Entry 5LEM (X-ray diffraction, 2.98 A resolution); this record covers chains A and B of the 3 polymer chains in the assembly.

[Chain A]
Protein: DD_Off7_11_3G124
From: synthetic construct
Sequence (326 residues; each row starts with the number of its first residue):
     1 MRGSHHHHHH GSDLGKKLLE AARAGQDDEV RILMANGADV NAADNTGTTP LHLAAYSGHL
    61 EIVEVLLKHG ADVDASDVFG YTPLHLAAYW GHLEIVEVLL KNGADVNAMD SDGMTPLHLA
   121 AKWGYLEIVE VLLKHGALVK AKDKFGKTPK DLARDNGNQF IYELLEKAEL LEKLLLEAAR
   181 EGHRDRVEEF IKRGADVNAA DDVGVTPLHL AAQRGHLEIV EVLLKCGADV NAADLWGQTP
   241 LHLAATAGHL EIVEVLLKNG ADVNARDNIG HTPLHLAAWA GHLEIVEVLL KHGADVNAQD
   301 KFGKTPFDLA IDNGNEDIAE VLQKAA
Not modelled in the structure: 1-5, 326

[Chain B]
Protein: Maltose-binding periplasmic protein
From: Escherichia coli K-12
Reference sequence: P0AEY0 (MALE_ECO57); residues 3-366 here correspond to UniProt positions 29-392 (UniProt number = residue number + 26)
Sequence (395 residues; numbered -14 to 380; the number before each row is that of its first residue; numbers below 1 keep their minus sign (Met-14 is residue -14)):
   -14 MRGSHHHHHH GSGSMKTEEG NLVIWINGDK GYNGLAEVGK KFEKDTGIKV TVEHPDKLEE
    46 KFPQVAATGD GPDIIFWAHD RFGGYAQSGL LAEITPDKAF QDKLYPFTWD AVRYNGKLIA
   106 YPIAVEALSL IYNKDLLPNP PKTWEEIPAL DKELKAKGKS ALMFNLQEPY FTWPLIAADG
   166 GYAFKYENGK YDIKDVGVDN AGAKAGLTFL VDLIKNKHMN ADTDYSIAEA AFNKGETAMT
   226 INGPWAWSNI DTSKVNYGVT VLPTFKGQPS KPFVGVLSAG INAASPNKEL AKEFLENYLL
   286 TDEGLEAVNK DKPLGAVALK SYEEELAKDP RIAATMENAQ KGEIMPNIPQ MSAFWYAVRT
   346 AVINAASGRQ TVDEALKDAQ TGSGGTPGRP AAKLN
Not modelled in the structure: -14 to 4, 369-380
Sequence notes: initiating methionine (-14); expression tag (-13 to 2, 367-380); conflict Asn6 (Lys32 in P0AEY0)

[How chain A and chain B interact]
Contacting residue pairs - 28 pairs, chain A then chain B:
  Arg23(A) - Asn205(B)
  Thr48(A) - Lys202(B)  hydrogen bond
  Tyr56(A) - Lys140(B)  hydrogen bond
  Tyr56(A) - Lys202(B)
  Val78(A) - Ser352(B)
  Val78(A) - Gly353(B)
  Phe79(A) - Val196(B)  hydrophobic
  Phe79(A) - Lys200(B)
  Phe79(A) - Ala351(B)
  Phe79(A) - Gly353(B)
  Tyr81(A) - Lys200(B)
  Tyr81(A) - Asn201(B)  hydrogen bond
  Leu86(A) - Lys202(B)
  Tyr89(A) - Lys137(B)  hydrogen bond (backbone-side chain)
  Tyr89(A) - Asn201(B)  hydrogen bond
  Tyr89(A) - His203(B)  hydrogen bond
  Trp90(A) - Asp136(B)
  Trp90(A) - Lys137(B)
  Trp90(A) - Lys140(B)
  Trp90(A) - Asn201(B)  hydrogen bond (side chain-backbone)
  Trp90(A) - Lys202(B)
  Trp90(A) - His203(B)
  Asp110(A) - Lys200(B)  salt bridge
  Ser111(A) - Lys200(B)  hydrogen bond
  Asp112(A) - Lys200(B)  salt bridge
  Trp123(A) - Pro133(B)  hydrophobic
  Trp123(A) - Lys137(B)
  Tyr125(A) - Lys137(B)  hydrogen bond
Interface residues without a listed pair, chain A (17 interface residues in all): Asn45, Thr46, Asp77
Interface residues without a listed pair, chain B (16 interface residues in all): Ala134, Ala350, Arg354

[In short]
17 residues of chain A face 16 of chain B across their interface; the contacts include 9 hydrogen bonds and 2
salt bridges. Polar pairs include Asp110(A)-Lys200(B), Asp112(A)-Lys200(B) and Thr48(A)-Lys202(B).
Chain A is DD_Off7_11_3G124 (synthetic construct) and chain B is Maltose-binding periplasmic protein
(Escherichia coli K-12); the structure, Crystal structure of DARPin-DARPin rigid fusion, variant
DD_Off7_11_3G124 in complex with Maltose-binding Protein and Green Fluorescent ..., was determined by X-ray
diffraction together with 5LEL from the same study.
